Entry 7PBO (electron microscopy, 2.90 A resolution); this record covers chains C and D of the 10 polymer chains in the assembly.

# Chain C (and D)
Molecule: Holliday junction ATP-dependent DNA helicase RuvB
Organism: Streptococcus thermophilus
Notes: EC 3.6.4.12; chain D of this document is another copy of the same molecule, construct and numbering; everything in this record applies to it too
Reference sequence: A0A2U2MES7 (A0A2U2MES7_STRTR); numbering as in UniProt (aligned over 19-333)
Sequence (315 residues; each row starts with the number of its first residue):
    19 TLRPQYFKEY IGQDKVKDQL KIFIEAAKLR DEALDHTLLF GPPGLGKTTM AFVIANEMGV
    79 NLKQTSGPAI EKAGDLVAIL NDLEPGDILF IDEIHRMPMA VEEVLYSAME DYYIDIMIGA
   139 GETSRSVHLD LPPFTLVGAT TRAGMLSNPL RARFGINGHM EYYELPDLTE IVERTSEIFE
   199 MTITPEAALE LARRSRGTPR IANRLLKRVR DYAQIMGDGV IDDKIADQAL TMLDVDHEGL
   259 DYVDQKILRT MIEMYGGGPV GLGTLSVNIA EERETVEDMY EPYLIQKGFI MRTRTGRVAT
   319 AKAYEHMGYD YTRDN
Not modelled in the structure: 137-140, 332-333 (chain D: 332-333)
Ion coordination: Mg2+: Thr66 (together with ATP-gamma-S)
Ligand contacts: ATP-gamma-S (AGS; phosphothiophosphoric acid-adenylate ester): Leu20, Arg21, Pro22, Glu27, Tyr28, Ile29, Pro61, Gly62, Leu63, Gly64, Lys65, Thr66, Thr67, Thr159, Tyr181, Ile189, Pro217, Arg218, Asn221
From the paper describing this entry:
  - binding site for the ligand ADP: Thr66

# Interface between chain C and chain D
Residue-residue contacts (29; chain C residue first):
  Gln37(C) - Met250(D)
  Ile40(C) - Ile233(D)  hydrophobic
  Ile40(C) - Met234(D)  hydrophobic
  Phe41(C) - Arg226(D)
  Phe41(C) - Asp229(D)
  Ala44(C) - Asp229(D)
  Ala44(C) - Ile233(D)  hydrophobic
  Leu47(C) - Gln232(D)
  Arg48(C) - Arg228(D)
  Arg48(C) - Asp229(D)  salt bridge
  Arg48(C) - Gln232(D)  hydrogen bond
  Asp53(C) - Arg226(D)  salt bridge
  Glu121(C) - Arg114(D)  salt bridge
  Glu128(C) - Arg218(D)  salt bridge
  Arg160(C) - Glu290(D)  salt bridge
  Gly162(C) - Glu292(D)
  Gly162(C) - Thr293(D)  hydrogen bond (backbone-side chain)
  Gly162(C) - Asp296(D)
  Arg169(C) - Met297(D)
  Arg171(C) - Arg218(D)
  Phe172(C) - Arg222(D)
  Gly173(C) - Arg222(D)
  Gly173(C) - Arg226(D)  hydrogen bond (backbone-side chain)
  His177(C) - Glu289(D)  salt bridge
  Gln304(C) - Val285(D)  hydrogen bond (side chain-backbone)
  Arg310(C) - Tyr273(D)
  Arg310(C) - Gly281(D)
  Arg310(C) - Thr282(D)  hydrogen bond
  Arg312(C) - Thr313(D)
Interface residues without a listed pair, chain C (29 interface residues in all): Glu43, Phe58, Pro60, Thr159, Ala161, Ala170, Ile174, Glu179, Ile303, Met309
Interface residues without a listed pair, chain D (30 interface residues in all): Lys225, Tyr230, Leu251, Tyr260, Val261, Met272, Asn286, Ala288, Tyr298

# Summary
29 residues of chain C and 30 residues of chain D are in contact; the contacts include 5 hydrogen bonds and 6
salt bridges. Among the polar pairs are Arg48(C)-Asp229(D), Asp53(C)-Arg226(D) and Glu121(C)-Arg114(D). Bound
to chain C: ATP-gamma-S. The paper reports a binding site for the ligand ADP at Thr66(C).
Both chains are Holliday junction ATP-dependent DNA helicase RuvB (Streptococcus thermophilus). Entry 7PBO
(RuvAB branch migration motor complexed to the Holliday junction - RuvB AAA+ state s4 [t2 dataset]) was
determined by electron microscopy (same publication as 7PBL, 7PBM, 7PBN, 7PBP, 7PBQ, 7PBR and 3 further
entries).
